4XWO - chains A and E of the 7 polymer chains in the assembly; structure by X-ray diffraction, 2.75 A resolution.

== Chain A ==
Protein: ATPase GET3
Organism: Saccharomyces cerevisiae (ATCC 204508 / S288c)
Notes: EC 3.6.-.-
Reference sequence: Q12154 (GET3_YEAST); residue numbers follow UniProt; this construct covers 1-354
Sequence (354 residues; numbered 1 to 354; the number before each row is that of its first residue):
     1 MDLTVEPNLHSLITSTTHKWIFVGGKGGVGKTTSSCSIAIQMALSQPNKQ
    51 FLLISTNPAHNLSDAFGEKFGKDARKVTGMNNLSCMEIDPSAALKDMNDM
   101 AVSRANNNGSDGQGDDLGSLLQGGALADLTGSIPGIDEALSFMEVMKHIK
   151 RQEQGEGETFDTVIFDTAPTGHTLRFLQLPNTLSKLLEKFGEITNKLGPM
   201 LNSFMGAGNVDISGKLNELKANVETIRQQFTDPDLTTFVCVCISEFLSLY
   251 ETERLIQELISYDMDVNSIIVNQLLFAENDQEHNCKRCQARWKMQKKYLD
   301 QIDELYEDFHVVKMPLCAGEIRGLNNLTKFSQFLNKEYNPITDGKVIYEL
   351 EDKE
Not modelled in the structure: 1-3, 102-125, 154-158, 192-214, 283-284, 351-354
Differences from the reference sequence: engineered mutation N57 (Asp in Q12154)
Ion coordination: Mg2+: T32 (together with ADP, ATP); Zn2+: C285, C288 (shared with 2 residues of chain B)
Small-molecule neighbours:
  - ADP / ATP, molecule 1: K26, G27, G28, V29, G30, K31, T32, T33, N57, P169, N272, Q273, P315, L316, C317, G319, I321, F330
  - ADP / ATP, molecule 2: K26, G27, E245, L247, R291
UniProt features mapped onto this chain:
  - binding site (ATP): K26 to T33, E245, N272, P315 to R322
  - binding site (Zn(2+)): C285, C288
  - mutagenesis: G30 (G30R: Abolishes ATPase activity, leading to secretion of resident ER proteins), C285 (C285S: Prevents dimerization; when associated with S-288), C288 (C288S: Prevents dimerization; when associated with S-285)
From the paper describing this entry:
  - mutagenesis - E253R: abolished binding to Get4

== Chain E ==
Protein: Antibody heavy chain
Organism: HOMO SAPIENS, synthetic construct
Notes: antibody fragment or engineered binder
Sequence (230 residues; row label = number of the first residue in the row):
     1 EISEVQLVESGGGLVQPGGSLRLSCAASGFNLYYYSIHWVRQAPGKGLEW
    51 VASISPYSSSTSYADSVKGRFTISADTSKNTAYLQMNSLRAEDTAVYYCA
   101 RGRWYRRALDYWGQGTLVTVSSASTKGPSVFPLAPSSKSTSGGTAALGCL
   151 VKDYFPEPVTVSWNSGALTSGVHTFPAVLQSSGLYSLSSVVTVPSSSLGT
   201 QTYICNVNHKPSNTKVDKKVEPKSCDKTHT
Not modelled in the structure: 1-3, 226-230
Disulfide bonds: C25-C99, C149-C205

== Interface between chain A and chain E ==
Residue-residue contacts (13; chain A residue first):
  S63(A) - Y33(E)
  D64(A) - Y33(E)  hydrogen bond
  D64(A) - Y34(E)  hydrogen bond (backbone-side chain)
  G67(A) - N31(E)  hydrogen bond (backbone-side chain)
  G67(A) - Y33(E)
  G67(A) - Y34(E)
  E68(A) - T77(E)
  K69(A) - P56(E)
  K69(A) - S59(E)  hydrogen bond
  K69(A) - T77(E)  hydrogen bond (backbone-side chain)
  R75(A) - S78(E)
  T78(A) - S78(E)
  R322(A) - Y34(E)
Other interface residues (no listed pair), chain A (10 interface residues in all): A65, F66
Other interface residues (no listed pair), chain E (9 interface residues in all): Y57, D76

== Overview ==
10 residues of chain A face 9 of chain E across their interface; the contacts include 5 hydrogen bonds. Polar
contacts include D64(A)-Y33(E), D64(A)-Y34(E) and G67(A)-N31(E). Chain A binds ADP / ATP. From the paper:
E253R of chain A abolishes binding to Get4.
Here chain A is ATPase GET3 (Saccharomyces cerevisiae (ATCC 204508 / S288c)) and chain E is Antibody heavy
chain (HOMO SAPIENS, synthetic construct). Entry 4XWO (Structure of Get3 bound to the transmembrane domain of
Sec22) was determined by X-ray diffraction, deposited together with 4XTR and 4XVU.
